Entry 7X51 (X-ray diffraction, 2.00 A resolution); this record covers chains B and D of the 6 polymer chains in the assembly.

[Chain B (and D)]
Protein: Glutamate decarboxylase
From: Bacteroides thetaiotaomicron VPI-5482
Notes: EC 4.1.1.15; chain D of this document is another copy of the same molecule, construct and numbering; everything in this record applies to it too
Reference sequence: Q8A4M9 (Q8A4M9_BACTN); numbering as in UniProt (aligned over 1-481)
Amino-acid sequence (481 residues; each row starts with the number of its first residue):
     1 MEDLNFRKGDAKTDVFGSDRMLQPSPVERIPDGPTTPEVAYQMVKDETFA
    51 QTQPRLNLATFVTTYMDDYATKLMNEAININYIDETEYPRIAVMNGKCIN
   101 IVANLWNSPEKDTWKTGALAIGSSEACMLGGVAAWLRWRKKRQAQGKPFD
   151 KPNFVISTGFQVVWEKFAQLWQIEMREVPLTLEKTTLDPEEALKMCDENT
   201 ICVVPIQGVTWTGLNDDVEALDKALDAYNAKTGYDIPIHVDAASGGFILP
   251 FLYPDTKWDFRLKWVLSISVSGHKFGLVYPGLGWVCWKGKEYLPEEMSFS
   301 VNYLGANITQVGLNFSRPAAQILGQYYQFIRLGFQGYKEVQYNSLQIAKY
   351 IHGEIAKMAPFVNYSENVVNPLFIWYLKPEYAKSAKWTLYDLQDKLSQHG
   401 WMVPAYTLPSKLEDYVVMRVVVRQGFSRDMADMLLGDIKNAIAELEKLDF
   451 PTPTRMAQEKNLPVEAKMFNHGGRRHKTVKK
Unresolved in the structure: 460-481 (chain D: 459-481)
Glycans and other covalent adducts: pyridoxal phosphate (PLP) linked to Lys-274
Ligand contacts:
  - glutaric acid (GUA), molecule 1: Thr-60, Phe-61, Val-62, Gln-161, Thr-210, Arg-419
  - glutaric acid (GUA), molecule 2: Asn-81, Ile-83, Asp-84, Phe-315, Ser-316
  - malonate ion (MLI): Ala-59, Pro-404, Arg-419
  - pyridoxal phosphate (PLP): Gly-122, Ser-123, Ser-124, Gln-161, Val-163, Ile-206, Gly-208, Thr-210, Asp-241, Ala-243, Ser-244, Ser-271, His-273

[Interface between chain B and chain D]
Contacting residue pairs - 21 pairs, chain B then chain D:
  Lys-8(B) / Lys-12(D)  hydrogen bond (backbone-side chain)
  Gly-9(B) / Ala-11(D)
  Gly-9(B) / Lys-12(D)
  Asp-10(B) / Ala-11(D)
  Ala-11(B) / Ala-11(D)
  Arg-20(B) / Met-1(D)
  Pro-31(B) / Met-1(D)  hydrophobic
  Asp-32(B) / Met-1(D)
  Gly-33(B) / Met-1(D)  hydrogen bond (backbone-side chain)
  Pro-34(B) / Met-1(D)
  Pro-34(B) / Asp-3(D)
  Pro-34(B) / Phe-6(D)  hydrophobic
  Pro-34(B) / Lys-12(D)
  Thr-35(B) / Lys-12(D)
  Thr-36(B) / Ala-11(D)
  Thr-36(B) / Lys-12(D)
  Pro-37(B) / Ala-11(D)
  Arg-90(B) / His-399(D)
  Arg-90(B) / Met-433(D)
  Arg-90(B) / Asp-437(D)  salt bridge
  Leu-304(B) / His-399(D)
Other interface residues (no listed pair), chain D (9 interface residues in all): Trp-401

[In short]
14 residues of chain B and 9 residues of chain D are in contact, with 2 hydrogen bonds and 1 salt bridge.
Polar pairs include Arg-90(B)/Asp-437(D), Lys-8(B)/Lys-12(D) and Gly-33(B)/Met-1(D). Ligands of chain B:
malonate ion and glutaric acid. Covalently linked pyridoxal phosphate: at Lys-274(B).
Both chains are Glutamate decarboxylase (Bacteroides thetaiotaomicron VPI-5482). Entry 7X51 (Crystal structure
of Bacteroides thetaiotaomicron glutamate decarboxylase BTGAD-PLP-GUA complex) was determined by X-ray
diffraction, deposited together with 7X4L, 7X4Y and 7X52.
